8UCJ - chains a and e of the 12 polymer chains in the assembly; structure by electron microscopy, 3.20 A resolution.

Chain a:
Protein: Cytochrome c oxidase subunit 1
Organism: Komagataella pastoris
Reference sequence: F2R0K8 (F2R0K8_KOMPC); residue numbers follow UniProt; this construct covers 1-535
Chain sequence (535 residues; each row starts with the number of its first residue):
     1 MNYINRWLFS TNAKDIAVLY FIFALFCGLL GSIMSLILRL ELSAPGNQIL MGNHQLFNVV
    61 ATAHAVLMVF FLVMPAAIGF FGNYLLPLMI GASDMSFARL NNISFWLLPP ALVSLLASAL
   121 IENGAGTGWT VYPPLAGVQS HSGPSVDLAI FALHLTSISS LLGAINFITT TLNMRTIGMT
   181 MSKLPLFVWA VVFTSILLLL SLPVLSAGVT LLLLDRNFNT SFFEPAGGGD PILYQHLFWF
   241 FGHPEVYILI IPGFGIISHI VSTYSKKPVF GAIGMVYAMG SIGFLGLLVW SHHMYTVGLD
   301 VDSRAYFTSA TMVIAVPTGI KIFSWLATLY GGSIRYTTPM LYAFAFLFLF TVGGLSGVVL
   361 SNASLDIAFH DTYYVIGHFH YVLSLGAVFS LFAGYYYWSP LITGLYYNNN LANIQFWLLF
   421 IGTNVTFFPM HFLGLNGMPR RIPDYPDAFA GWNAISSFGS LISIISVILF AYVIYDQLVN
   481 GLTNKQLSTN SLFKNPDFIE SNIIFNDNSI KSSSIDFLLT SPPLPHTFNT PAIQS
Sequence notes: conflict Ile-4 (Met in F2R0K8), Ile-16 (Met in F2R0K8), Ile-22 (Met in F2R0K8), 34 further conflict positions vs the reference (F2R0K8) not listed
Bound ions: Cu ion: His-243, His-292, His-293; heme a Fe near His-380 (its only coordinating residue here)
Residues lining bound ligands:
  - heme a (HEA), molecule 1: Phe-21, Leu-25, Gly-28, Ser-32, Ser-35, Leu-38, Arg-39, Phe-57, Ala-61, His-64, Ala-65, Met-68, Val-69, Leu-72, Trp-129, Tyr-373, Ile-376, Phe-379, His-380, Leu-383, Ser-384, Val-388, Leu-391, Phe-392, Leu-419, Thr-426, Phe-427, Met-430, Arg-440, Arg-441, Ser-460, Ser-463, Val-467, Phe-470
  - heme a (HEA), molecule 2: Trp-129, Trp-239, His-243, Val-246, Tyr-247, His-292, His-293, Thr-311, Ala-315, Thr-318, Gly-319, Phe-323, Phe-350, Gly-354, Leu-355, Gly-357, Val-358, Leu-360, Ser-361, Asp-366, His-370, Val-375, His-378, Phe-379, Val-382, Leu-383, Arg-440
  - 1,2-diacyl-sn-glycero-3-phoshocholine (PCF): Thr-210, Leu-211, Phe-218
  - phosphatidylethanolamine (PTY), molecule 1: Ser-96, Phe-97, Ala-98, Arg-99, Leu-100, Ile-103, Leu-162
  - phosphatidylethanolamine (PTY), molecule 2: Phe-270, Phe-323, Ala-327, Tyr-330
  - phosphatidylethanolamine (PTY), molecule 3: Tyr-336, Leu-341, Phe-344, Ala-345, Trp-417

Chain e:
Protein: Cytochrome c oxidase subunit 5
Organism: Komagataella pastoris
Reference sequence: F2QVW8 (F2QVW8_KOMPC); residue numbers follow UniProt; this construct covers 26-151
Chain sequence (126 residues; each row starts with the number of its first residue):
    26 LSNATVTNLE KRWEDLPETD QKDIISQLSE RQKLPWKDLT LSEKKAAWYI SFGEWGPRRP
    86 VHTKEDKLYI FWGTVIGIVI SATIFGAFRY NRNVPKTMNR EWQAASDEYL KSKNAEPFTG
   146 YSQIQS
Residues lining bound ligands: phosphatidylethanolamine (PTY): Val-86, His-87, Lys-92, Phe-96, Thr-99

Chain a / chain e interface:
Contacting residue pairs (50; chain a residue first):
  Ala-44(a) with Arg-117(e)
  Pro-45(a) with Asn-118(e); Pro-120(e); Met-123(e), hydrophobic
  Asn-47(a) with Asn-118(e), hydrogen bond (backbone-side chain)
  Gln-48(a) with Asn-118(e)
  Tyr-336(a) with His-87(e)
  Asn-409(a) with Val-86(e)
  Asn-410(a) with Asp-91(e); Tyr-94(e)
  Asn-413(a) with His-87(e), hydrogen bond; Ile-95(e)
  Ile-414(a) with Ile-95(e); Gly-98(e)
  Trp-417(a) with Thr-99(e)
  Leu-418(a) with Gly-102(e)
  Asp-447(a) with Thr-122(e), hydrogen bond; Gln-150(e), hydrogen bond (backbone-side chain)
  Ala-454(a) with Phe-110(e); Arg-114(e)
  Phe-458(a) with Ser-106(e); Ala-107(e), hydrophobic
  Leu-461(a) with Ser-106(e); Ile-109(e), hydrophobic; Phe-110(e), hydrophobic
  Ile-462(a) with Ser-106(e)
  Ile-465(a) with Gly-102(e); Ser-106(e)
  Gln-486(a) with Arg-84(e)
  Ser-488(a) with Val-86(e), hydrogen bond (side chain-backbone)
  Thr-489(a) with Arg-84(e); Pro-85(e); Val-86(e)
  Leu-492(a) with Pro-82(e), hydrophobic
  Asn-495(a) with Pro-82(e)
  Pro-496(a) with Pro-82(e)
  Asp-497(a) with Arg-83(e), hydrogen bond (backbone-side chain)
  Phe-498(a) with Phe-77(e); Arg-83(e)
  Ile-499(a) with Phe-77(e)
  Glu-500(a) with Phe-77(e); Arg-83(e), hydrogen bond (backbone-side chain)
  Ser-501(a) with Ser-76(e); Phe-77(e)
  Asn-502(a) with Ile-75(e); Ser-76(e), hydrogen bond (side chain-backbone); Gly-78(e); Trp-80(e); Arg-83(e), hydrogen bond
  Ile-503(a) with Ile-50(e), hydrophobic
Interface residues without a listed pair, chain a (40 interface residues in all): Ser-43, Gly-46, Arg-335, Leu-411, Ile-421, Ala-450, Ser-457, Asn-490, Phe-505, Asn-506
Interface residues without a listed pair, chain e (31 interface residues in all): Ile-103, Ile-105

Overview:
40 residues of chain a face 31 of chain e across their interface; the contacts include 9 hydrogen bonds. Polar
pairs include Asn-47(a)/Asn-118(e), Asn-413(a)/His-87(e) and Asp-447(a)/Thr-122(e). One
phosphatidylethanolamine molecule is bound between chain a and chain e.
Chain a is Cytochrome c oxidase subunit 1 and chain e is Cytochrome c oxidase subunit 5, both from
Komagataella pastoris; the structure, CryoEM structure of Komagataella pastoris Cytochrome c oxidase (11
subunits) in complex with human VMAT2, was determined by electron microscopy.
